Entry 4K81 (X-ray diffraction, 2.40 A resolution); this record covers chains A and B.

== Chain A ==
Name: Growth factor receptor-bound protein 14
Source organism: Homo sapiens
Notes: fragment: RA-PH domains
UniProt: Q14449 (GRB14_HUMAN); residue numbers follow UniProt; this construct covers 106-356
Chain sequence (258 residues; row label = number of the first residue in the row):
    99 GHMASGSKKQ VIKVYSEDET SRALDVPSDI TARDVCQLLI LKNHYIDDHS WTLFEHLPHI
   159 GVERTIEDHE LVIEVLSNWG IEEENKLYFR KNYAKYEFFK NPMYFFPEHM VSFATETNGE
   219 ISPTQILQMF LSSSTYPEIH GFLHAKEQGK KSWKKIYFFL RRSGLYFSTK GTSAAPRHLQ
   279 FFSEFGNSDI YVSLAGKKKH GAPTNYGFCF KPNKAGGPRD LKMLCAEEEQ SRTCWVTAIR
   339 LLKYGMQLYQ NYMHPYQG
Disordered / not traced: 99-105, 212-218
Differences from the reference sequence: expression tag (99-105); engineered mutation Ala272 (Lys in Q14449), Ala273 (Glu in Q14449)

== Chain B ==
Name: GTPase HRas
Source organism: Homo sapiens
Notes: fragment: GTPase domain
UniProt: P01112 (RASH_HUMAN); residue numbers follow UniProt; this construct covers 1-166
Chain sequence (171 residues; numbered -4 to 166; the number before each row is that of its first residue; numbers below 1 keep their minus sign (Gly-4 is residue -4)):
    -4 GAMGSMTEYK LVVVGAVGVG KSALTIQLIQ NHFVDEYDPT IEDSYRKQVV IDGETCLLDI
    56 LDTAGQEEYS AMRDQYMRTG EGFLCVFAIN NTKSFEDIHQ YREQIKRVKD SDDVPMVLVG
   116 NKCDLAARTV ESRQAQDLAR SYGIPYIETS AKTRQGVEDA FYTLVREIRQ H
Differences from the reference sequence: expression tag (-4 to 0); engineered mutation Val12 (Gly in P01112)
Metal / ion sites: Mg2+: Ser17, Thr35 (together with GTP)
Residues lining bound ligands: GTP: Ala11, Val12, Gly13, Val14, Gly15, Lys16, Ser17, Ala18, Phe28, Val29, Asp30, Glu31, Tyr32, Asp33, Pro34, Thr35, Asp57, Thr58, Ala59, Gly60, Asn116, Lys117, Asp119, Leu120, Ser145, Ala146, Lys147
What the authors report for this chain:
  - specificity-determining residues: Glu31 (proposed by the authors, not directly observed)
  - specificity-determining residues: Tyr64

== How chain A and chain B interact ==
Contacting residue pairs (18):
  Val109(A) with Tyr64(B), hydrophobic
  Lys111(A) with Glu37(B), salt bridge
  Asp116(A) with Arg41(B)
  Thr118(A) with Ser39(B); Tyr40(B); Arg41(B)
  Ser119(A) with Asp38(B); Ser39(B), hydrogen bond (backbone-backbone)
  Arg120(A) with Glu37(B); Asp38(B), salt bridge
  Ala121(A) with Ile36(B), hydrophobic; Glu37(B), hydrogen bond (backbone-backbone); Asp38(B)
  Leu122(A) with Ile36(B)
  Asp123(A) with Ile36(B); Tyr64(B), hydrogen bond
  Lys140(A) with Asp33(B), salt bridge
  His142(A) with Glu31(B), salt bridge
Also at the interface, not in a pair above, chain A (12 interface residues in all): Glu117
Also at the interface, not in a pair above, chain B (11 interface residues in all): Pro34, Met67
From the paper, about this interface:
  - pairs named by the authors: Lys111(A)-Glu37(B) (salt bridge), Arg120(A)-Asp38(B) (salt bridge), Asp123(A)-Tyr64(B) (hydrogen bond), Lys140(A)-Asp33(B) (salt bridge), His142(A)-Glu31(B)
  - interface residues, chain A: Ala121(A)
  - interface residues, chain B: Ile36(B), Tyr64(B), Met67(B)

== Summary ==
Chain A and chain B form an interface of 12 and 11 residues respectively, with 3 hydrogen bonds and 4 salt
bridges. Polar pairs include Lys111(A)-Glu37(B), Arg120(A)-Asp38(B) and Lys140(A)-Asp33(B). The paper
describes salt bridges between Lys111(A) and Glu37(B), Arg120(A) and Asp38(B) and Lys140(A) and Asp33(B); a
hydrogen bond between Asp123(A) and Tyr64(B); a contact between His142(A) and Glu31(B). The paper reports
interface residues Ala121(A) and Ile36(B) among others; specificity determinants Glu31(B) and Tyr64(B).
Chain A is Growth factor receptor-bound protein 14 and chain B is GTPase HRas, both from Homo sapiens; the
structure, Crystal structure of the Grb14 RA and PH domains in complex with GTP-loaded H-Ras, was determined
by X-ray diffraction.
